PDB entry 6WXU | electron microscopy, 2.70 A resolution | chains C and D of the 4 polymer chains in the assembly

# Chain C
Name: Dual oxidase 1
Organism: Mus musculus
UniProtKB: A2AQ92 (A2AQ92_MOUSE); residues 20-1551 here = UniProt positions 20-1551
Amino-acid sequence (1536 residues; row label = number of the first residue in the row):
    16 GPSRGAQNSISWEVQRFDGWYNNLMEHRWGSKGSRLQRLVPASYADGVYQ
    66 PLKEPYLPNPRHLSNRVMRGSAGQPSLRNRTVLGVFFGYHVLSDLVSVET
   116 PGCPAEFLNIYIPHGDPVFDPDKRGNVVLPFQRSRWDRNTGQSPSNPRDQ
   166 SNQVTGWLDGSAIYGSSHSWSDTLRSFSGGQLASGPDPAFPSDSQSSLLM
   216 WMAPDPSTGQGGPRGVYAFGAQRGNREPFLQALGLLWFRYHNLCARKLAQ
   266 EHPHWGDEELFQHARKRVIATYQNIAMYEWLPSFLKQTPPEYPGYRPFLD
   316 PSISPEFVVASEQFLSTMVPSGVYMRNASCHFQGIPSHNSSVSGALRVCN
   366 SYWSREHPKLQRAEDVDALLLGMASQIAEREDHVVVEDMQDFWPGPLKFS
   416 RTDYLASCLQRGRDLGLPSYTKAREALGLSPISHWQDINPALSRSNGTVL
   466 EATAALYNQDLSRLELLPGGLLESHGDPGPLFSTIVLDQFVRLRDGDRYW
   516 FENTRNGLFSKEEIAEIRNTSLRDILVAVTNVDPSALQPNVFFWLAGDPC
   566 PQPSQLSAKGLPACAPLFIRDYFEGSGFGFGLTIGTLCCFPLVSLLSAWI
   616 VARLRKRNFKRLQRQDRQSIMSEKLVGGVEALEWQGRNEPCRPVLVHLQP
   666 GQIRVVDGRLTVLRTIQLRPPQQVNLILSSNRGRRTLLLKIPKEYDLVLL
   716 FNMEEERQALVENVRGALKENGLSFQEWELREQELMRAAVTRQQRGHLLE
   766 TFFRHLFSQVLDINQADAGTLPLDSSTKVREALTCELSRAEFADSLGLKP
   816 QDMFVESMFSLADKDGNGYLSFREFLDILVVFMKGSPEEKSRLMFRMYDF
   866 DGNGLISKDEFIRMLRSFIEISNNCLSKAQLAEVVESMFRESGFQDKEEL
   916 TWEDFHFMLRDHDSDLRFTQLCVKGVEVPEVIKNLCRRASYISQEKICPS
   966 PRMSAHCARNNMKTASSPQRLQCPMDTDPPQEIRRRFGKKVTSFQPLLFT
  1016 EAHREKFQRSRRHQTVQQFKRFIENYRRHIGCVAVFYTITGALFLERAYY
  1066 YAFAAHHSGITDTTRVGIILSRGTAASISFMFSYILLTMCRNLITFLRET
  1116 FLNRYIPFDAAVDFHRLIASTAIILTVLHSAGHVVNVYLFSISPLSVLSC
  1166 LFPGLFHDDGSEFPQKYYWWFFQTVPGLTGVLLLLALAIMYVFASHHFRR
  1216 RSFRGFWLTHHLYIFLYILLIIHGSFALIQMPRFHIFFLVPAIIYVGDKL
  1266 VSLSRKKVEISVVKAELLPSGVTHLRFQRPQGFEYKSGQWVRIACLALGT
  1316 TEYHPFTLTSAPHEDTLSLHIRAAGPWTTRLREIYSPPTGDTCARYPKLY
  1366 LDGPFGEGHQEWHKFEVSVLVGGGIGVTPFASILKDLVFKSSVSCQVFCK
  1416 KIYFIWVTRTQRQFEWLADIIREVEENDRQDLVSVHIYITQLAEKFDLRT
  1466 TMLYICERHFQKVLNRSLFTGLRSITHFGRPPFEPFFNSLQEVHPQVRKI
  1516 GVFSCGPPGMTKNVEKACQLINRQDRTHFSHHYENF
Not modelled in the structure: 16-22, 351-357, 623-1029, 1271-1551
Construct notes: expression tag (16-19)
Disulfide bonds: Cys-118/Cys-1165, Cys-345/Cys-565, Cys-364/Cys-579
Covalent attachments: N-acetylglucosamine (NAG) linked to Asn-94, Asn-342, Asn-534
Bound ions: heme c Fe site 1: His-1130, His-1225; heme c Fe site 2 near His-1238 (its only coordinating residue here)
Small-molecule neighbours:
  - heme c (HEC), molecule 1: Arg-1087, Ala-1090, Ile-1093, Ser-1094, Phe-1097, Thr-1141, His-1144, Ser-1145, His-1148, Phe-1186, Pro-1191, Gly-1192, Gly-1195, Val-1196, Leu-1198, Leu-1199, Leu-1202, Leu-1235, His-1238, Gly-1239, Ser-1240, Phe-1241, Ala-1242, Leu-1243, Ile-1244, Gln-1245, Pro-1247, Arg-1248, Phe-1249
  - heme c (HEC), molecule 2: Phe-1097, Ile-1100, Leu-1101, Met-1104, Arg-1106, His-1130, Arg-1131, Ala-1134, Met-1205, Tyr-1206, Ala-1209, Arg-1214, Phe-1221, Trp-1222, His-1225, Tyr-1228, Leu-1231, Tyr-1232, Tyr-1260, Lys-1264
  - diundecyl phosphatidyl choline (PLC): Thr-1053, Gly-1056, Ala-1057, Leu-1060, Glu-1061, Tyr-1064
  - 1,2-dilauroyl-sn-glycero-3-phosphate (PX2): Phe-1037, Tyr-1041, His-1044, Ile-1045, Cys-1047, Val-1048, Tyr-1052, Leu-1102, Ile-1109, Ile-1121, Pro-1122, Phe-1123, Ala-1125, Ala-1126, Asp-1128, Phe-1129, Leu-1132
Reported in the primary citation:
  - mutagenesis - F1097A, F1097I, F1097V, F1097Y: decreased catalytic activity

# Chain D
Name: Dual oxidase maturation factor 1
Organism: Mus musculus
UniProtKB: Q8VE49 (DOXA1_MOUSE); residues 1-341 here = UniProt positions 1-341
Amino-acid sequence (341 residues; numbered 1 to 341; the number before each row is that of its first residue):
     1 MAALGHTLPFYTGTKPTFPMDTTLAVIITIFLTALVTFIIILPGIRGKTR
    51 LFWLLRVVTSLFIGAVILAVNFSSEWSVGHVNANTTYKAFSPKWVSVDVG
   101 LQIGLGGVNITLTGTPVQQLNETINYNEAFAWRLGRSYAEEYAKALEKGL
   151 PDPVLYLAEKFTPRSPCGLYNQYRLAGHYASAMLWVAFLCWLLANVMLSM
   201 PVLVYGGHMLLATGLFQLLALFFFSMTTSLISPCPLRLGTAVLHTHHGPA
   251 FWITLATGLLCILLGLVMAVAHRMQPHRLKAFFNQSSEDPVLEWGSEEGG
   301 LLSPHYRSIAESPETQDIPMSVASSETCFKEEHPKESDCSL
Not modelled in the structure: 1-2, 276-341
Disulfide bonds: Cys-167/Cys-234
Covalent attachments: N-acetylglucosamine (NAG) linked to Asn-84, Asn-121; glycan linked to Asn-109
Small-molecule neighbours: diundecyl phosphatidyl choline (PLC): Asp-21, Thr-22, Thr-23, Val-26, Ile-27, Thr-29, Ile-30, Thr-33, Leu-68
Curated features (UniProtKB/Swiss-Prot):
  - glycosylation (N-linked (GlcNAc...) asparagine): Asn-84, Asn-109, Asn-121
Reported in the primary citation:
  - post-translational modification sites: Asn-109, Asn-121

# How chain C and chain D interact
Pairs across the interface - 36 pairs, chain C then chain D:
  Asn-23(C) / Trp-94(D)
  Ile-25(C) / Trp-94(D)  hydrophobic
  Trp-27(C) / Pro-92(D)
  Glu-28(C) / Ala-89(D)
  Glu-28(C) / Phe-90(D)  hydrogen bond (side chain-backbone)
  Glu-28(C) / Ser-91(D)
  Arg-31(C) / Asp-152(D)  salt bridge
  Trp-35(C) / Leu-146(D)
  Tyr-36(C) / Ala-89(D)  hydrophobic
  Tyr-36(C) / Phe-90(D)
  Tyr-36(C) / Leu-146(D)  hydrogen bond (side chain-backbone)
  Tyr-36(C) / Glu-147(D)
  Tyr-36(C) / Gly-149(D)
  Asn-38(C) / Phe-90(D)
  Leu-39(C) / Phe-90(D)  hydrophobic
  His-183(C) / Tyr-156(D)
  His-183(C) / Glu-159(D)
  Ser-184(C) / Glu-159(D)  hydrogen bond
  Ser-184(C) / Pro-166(D)
  Trp-185(C) / Pro-166(D)  hydrophobic
  Asp-187(C) / Tyr-156(D)  hydrogen bond
  Asp-187(C) / Lys-160(D)  salt bridge
  Thr-188(C) / Pro-166(D)
  Phe-192(C) / Pro-235(D)  hydrophobic
  Phe-192(C) / Arg-237(D)
  Gln-210(C) / Pro-166(D)
  Leu-213(C) / Arg-164(D)
  Leu-213(C) / Ser-165(D)
  Leu-214(C) / Pro-166(D)  hydrophobic
  Arg-513(C) / Phe-90(D)
  Gly-1169(C) / Asn-171(D)  hydrogen bond (backbone-side chain)
  His-1172(C) / Arg-164(D)
  Ser-1240(C) / Tyr-179(D)  hydrogen bond
  Phe-1241(C) / Leu-175(D)  hydrophobic
  Phe-1241(C) / Tyr-179(D)
  Met-1246(C) / Leu-134(D)
Interface residues without a listed pair, chain C (36 interface residues in all): Ser-26, Val-29, His-42, Arg-43, Ser-182, Glu-273, Pro-1168, Phe-1171, Val-1190, Ala-1242, Pro-1247, Leu-1265
Interface residues without a listed pair, chain D (28 interface residues in all): Thr-86, Lys-88, Gly-135, Lys-148, His-178, Met-197, Gly-239

# Summary
36 residues of chain C and 28 residues of chain D are in contact; the contacts include 6 hydrogen bonds and 2
salt bridges. Polar pairs include Arg-31(C)/Asp-152(D), Asp-187(C)/Lys-160(D) and Glu-28(C)/Phe-90(D). The
paper reports that F1097A, F1097I and F1097V of chain C, among others, reduce catalytic activity; modification
sites Asn-109(D) and Asn-121(D).
Here chain C is Dual oxidase 1 and chain D is Dual oxidase maturation factor 1, both from Mus musculus. Entry
6WXU (CryoEM structure of mouse DUOX1-DUOXA1 complex in the dimer-of-dimer state) was determined by electron
microscopy together with 6WXR and 6WXV from the same study.
